6SE9 - chain A; structure by X-ray diffraction, 1.97 A resolution.

[Chain A]
Name: Beta-galactosidase
Organism: Arthrobacter sp. 32cB
Notes: EC 3.2.1.23
Reference sequence: A0A023UGN9 (A0A023UGN9_9MICC); residues 1-1010 here = UniProt positions 1-1010
Amino-acid sequence (1010 residues; numbered 1 to 1010; the number before each row is that of its first residue):
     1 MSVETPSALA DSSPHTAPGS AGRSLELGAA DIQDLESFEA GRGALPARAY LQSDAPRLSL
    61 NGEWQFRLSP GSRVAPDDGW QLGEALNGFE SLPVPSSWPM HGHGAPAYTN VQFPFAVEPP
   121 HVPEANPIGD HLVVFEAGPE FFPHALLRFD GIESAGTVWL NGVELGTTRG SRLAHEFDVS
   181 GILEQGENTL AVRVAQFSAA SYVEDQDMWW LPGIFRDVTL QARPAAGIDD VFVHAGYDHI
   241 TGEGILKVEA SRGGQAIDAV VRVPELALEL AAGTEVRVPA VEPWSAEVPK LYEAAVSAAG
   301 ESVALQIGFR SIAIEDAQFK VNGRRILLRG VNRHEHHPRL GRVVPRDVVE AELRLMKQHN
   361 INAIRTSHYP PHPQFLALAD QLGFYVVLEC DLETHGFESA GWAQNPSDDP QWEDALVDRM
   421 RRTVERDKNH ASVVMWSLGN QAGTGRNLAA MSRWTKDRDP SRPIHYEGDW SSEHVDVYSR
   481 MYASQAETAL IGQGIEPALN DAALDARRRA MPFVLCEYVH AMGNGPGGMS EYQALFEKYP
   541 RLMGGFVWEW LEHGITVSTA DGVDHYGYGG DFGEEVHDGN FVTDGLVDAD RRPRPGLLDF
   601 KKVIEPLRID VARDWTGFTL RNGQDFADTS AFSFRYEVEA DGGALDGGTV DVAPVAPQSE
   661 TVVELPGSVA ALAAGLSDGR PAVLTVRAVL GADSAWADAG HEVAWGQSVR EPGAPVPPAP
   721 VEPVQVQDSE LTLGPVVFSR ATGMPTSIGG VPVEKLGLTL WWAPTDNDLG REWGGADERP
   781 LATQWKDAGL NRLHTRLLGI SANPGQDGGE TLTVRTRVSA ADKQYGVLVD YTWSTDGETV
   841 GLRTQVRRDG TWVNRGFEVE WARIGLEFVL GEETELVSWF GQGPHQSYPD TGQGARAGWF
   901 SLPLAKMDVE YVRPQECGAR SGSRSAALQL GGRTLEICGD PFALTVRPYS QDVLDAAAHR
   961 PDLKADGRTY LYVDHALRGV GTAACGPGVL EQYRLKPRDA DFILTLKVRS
Not modelled in the structure: 1-21
Construct notes: engineered mutation Gln-441 (Glu in A0A023UGN9)
Ion coordination: Na+ site 1: Asp-207, Phe-581, Asp-584 (together with beta-D-galactopyranose); Na+ site 2: Thr-583, Asp-766
Residues lining bound ligands:
  - beta-D-fructofuranose (FRU), molecule 1: Ala-44, Leu-45, Pro-46, Ala-47, Asp-418, Arg-421, Arg-422, Glu-425
  - beta-D-fructofuranose (FRU), molecule 2: Ala-47, Asp-230, Val-231, Phe-232, Glu-249, Ala-250, Ser-251, Gly-254, Arg-458
  - malonate ion (MLI): His-121, Arg-796, Leu-798, Arg-815
From the paper describing this entry:
  - binding site for beta-D-galactopyranose: Asn-110, His-368, Met-481, Glu-517, His-520
  - binding site for beta-D-glucopyranose: His-395, Glu-398
  - catalytic residues: Glu-517 (citing earlier work)
  - mutagenesis - E441Q: abolished catalytic activity

[In short]
Ligands of chain A: malonate ion and beta-D-fructofuranose. Asp-207, Phe-581 and Asp-584 form the Na+ site 1.
Thr-583 and Asp-766 form the Na+ site 2. The paper reports the catalytic residue Glu-517; E441Q abolishes
catalytic activity.
Chain A is Beta-galactosidase (Arthrobacter sp. 32cB); the structure, Cold-adapted beta-D-galactosidase from
Arthrobacter sp. 32cB mutant E441Q in complex with lactose bound in shallow mode, was determined by X-ray
diffraction together with 6SE8, 6SEA, 6SEB, 6SEC and 6SED from the same study.
